3J5S - chains D and F of the 8 polymer chains in the assembly; structure by electron microscopy, 7.50 A resolution (low resolution: residue-level contacts below are approximate; hydrogen-bond / salt-bridge calls are withheld).

Chain D:
Protein: Energy-dependent translational throttle A (EttA)
Organism: Escherichia coli
UniProt: P0A9W3 (YJJK_ECOLI); residues 1-555 here = UniProt positions 1-555
Chain sequence (561 residues; numbered -5 to 555; the number before each row is that of its first residue; numbers below 1 keep their minus sign (His-5 is residue -5)):
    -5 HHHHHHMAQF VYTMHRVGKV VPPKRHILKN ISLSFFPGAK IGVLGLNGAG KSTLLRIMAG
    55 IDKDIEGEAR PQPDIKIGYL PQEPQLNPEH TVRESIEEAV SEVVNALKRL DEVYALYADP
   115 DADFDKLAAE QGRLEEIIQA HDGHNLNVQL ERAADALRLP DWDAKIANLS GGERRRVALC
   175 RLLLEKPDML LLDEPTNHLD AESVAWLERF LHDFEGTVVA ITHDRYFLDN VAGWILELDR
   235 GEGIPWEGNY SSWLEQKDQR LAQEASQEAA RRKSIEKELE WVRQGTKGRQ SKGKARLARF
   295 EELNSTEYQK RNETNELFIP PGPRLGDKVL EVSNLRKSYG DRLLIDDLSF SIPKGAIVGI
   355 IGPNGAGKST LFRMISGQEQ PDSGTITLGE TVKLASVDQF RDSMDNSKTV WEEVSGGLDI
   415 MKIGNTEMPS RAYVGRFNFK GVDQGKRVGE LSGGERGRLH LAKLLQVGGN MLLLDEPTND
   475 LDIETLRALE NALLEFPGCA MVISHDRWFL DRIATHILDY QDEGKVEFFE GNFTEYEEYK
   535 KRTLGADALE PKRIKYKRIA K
Unresolved in the structure: -5 to 1
Sequence notes: expression tag (-5 to 0)
Curated features (UniProtKB/Swiss-Prot):
  - binding site (ATP): Gly39 to Ser46, Gly356 to Ser363
  - mutagenesis: Glu188 (E188Q: Arrests growth, inhibits tripeptide but not dipeptide formation, stably binds 70S ribosomes, probably locked in an ATP-bound form as it should not have ATPase activity, 47-fold decrease in ...), Glu470 (E470Q: Arrests growth, inhibits tripeptide but not dipeptide formation, stably binds 70S ribosomes, probably locked in an ATP-bound form as it should not have ATPase activity, 47-fold decrease in ...)

Chain F:
Protein: 50S ribosomal protein L1
Organism: Escherichia coli
UniProt: P0A7L0 (RL1_ECOLI); residue numbers follow UniProt; this construct covers 1-234
Chain sequence (234 residues; numbered 1 to 234; the number before each row is that of its first residue):
     1 MAKLTKRMRV IREKVDATKQ YDINEAIALL KELATAKFVE SVDVAVNLGI DARKSDQNVR
    61 GATVLPHGTG RSVRVAVFTQ GANAEAAKAA GAELVGMEDL ADQIKKGEMN FDVVIASPDA
   121 MRVVGQLGQV LGPRGLMPNP KVGTVTPNVA EAVKNAKAGQ VRYRNDKNGI IHTTIGKVDF
   181 DADKLKENLE ALLVALKKAK PTQAKGVYIK KVSISTTMGA GVAVDQAGLS ASVN
Curated features (UniProtKB/Swiss-Prot):
  - modified residue (N6-succinyllysine): Lys105, Lys154, Lys186, Lys197

Chain D / chain F interface:
Contacting residue pairs - 46 pairs, chain D then chain F:
  Leu101(D) - Gln126(F)
  Asp105(D) - Arg122(F)
  Asp105(D) - Gln126(F)
  Val107(D) - Pro118(F)
  Tyr108(D) - Pro118(F)
  Tyr108(D) - Asp119(F)
  Tyr108(D) - Met121(F)
  Tyr108(D) - Arg122(F)
  Tyr108(D) - Val145(F)
  Ala109(D) - Pro118(F)
  Ala109(D) - Arg122(F)
  Tyr111(D) - Asn83(F)
  Tyr111(D) - Pro118(F)
  Tyr111(D) - Val145(F)
  Tyr111(D) - Thr146(F)
  Tyr111(D) - Pro147(F)
  Ala112(D) - Ala82(F)
  Ala112(D) - Asn83(F)
  Ala112(D) - Asp119(F)
  Phe118(D) - Pro147(F)
  Phe118(D) - Asn148(F)
  Gln125(D) - Thr144(F)
  Gln125(D) - Val145(F)
  Arg127(D) - Ser55(F)
  Glu129(D) - Arg60(F)
  Glu129(D) - Pro140(F)
  Glu129(D) - Val142(F)
  Glu129(D) - Gly143(F)
  Glu129(D) - Thr144(F)
  Glu130(D) - Ser55(F)
  Ile131(D) - Ser55(F)
  Gln133(D) - Arg60(F)
  Gln133(D) - Lys141(F)
  Gln133(D) - Arg164(F)
  Ala134(D) - Ala52(F)
  Ala134(D) - Arg53(F)
  Ala134(D) - Lys54(F)
  Ala134(D) - Ser55(F)
  Asp136(D) - Gln129(F)
  Asp136(D) - Lys141(F)
  Gly137(D) - Gln129(F)
  His138(D) - Leu127(F)
  His138(D) - Gln129(F)
  Leu140(D) - Leu127(F)
  Leu140(D) - Gln129(F)
  Asn141(D) - Leu127(F)
Also at the interface, not in a pair above, chain D (22 interface residues in all): Leu104, His135
Also at the interface, not in a pair above, chain F (29 interface residues in all): Asp56, Asn58, Gly61, Ser117, Gly128

In short:
22 residues of chain D face 29 of chain F across their interface. UniProt lists 16 ATP-binding residues and 2
mutagenesis sites on chain D.
Here chain D is Energy-dependent translational throttle A (EttA) and chain F is 50S ribosomal protein L1, both
from Escherichia coli. Entry 3J5S (EttA binds to ribosome exit site and regulates translation by restricting
ribosome and tRNA dynamics) was determined by electron microscopy.
